PDB entry 2D5X | X-ray diffraction, 1.45 A resolution | chains A and B

Chain A:
Molecule: Hemoglobin alpha subunit
From: Equus caballus
UniProtKB: P01958 (HBA_HORSE); residues 1-141 here = UniProt positions 1-141
Amino-acid sequence (141 residues; row label = number of the first residue in the row):
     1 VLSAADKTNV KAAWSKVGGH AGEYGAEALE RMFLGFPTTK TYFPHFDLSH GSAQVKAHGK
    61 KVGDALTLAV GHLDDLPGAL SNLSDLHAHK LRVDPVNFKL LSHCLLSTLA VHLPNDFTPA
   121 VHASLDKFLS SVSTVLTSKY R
Swiss-Prot annotation at these positions:
  - natural variant: Lys61 (K61Q: In fast chain)
Ion coordination: heme Fe: His87 (together with carbon monoxide)
Residues lining bound ligands:
  - carbon monoxide (CMO): Leu29, Phe43, His58, Val62, His87
  - carbon monoxide / heme: Leu29, Met32, Thr39, Tyr42, Phe43, Phe46, His58, Lys61, Val62, Ala65, Leu66, Leu83, Leu86, His87, Leu91, Val93, Asn97, Phe98, Leu101, Leu105, Val132, Leu136
  - heme (HEM): Met32, Thr39, Tyr42, Phe43, Phe46, His58, Lys61, Val62, Ala65, Leu66, Leu83, Leu86, His87, Leu91, Val93, Asn97, Phe98, Leu101, Leu105, Val132, Leu136
  - L35 (2-[4-({[(3,5-dichlorophenyl)amino]carbonyl}amino)phenoxy]-2-methylpropanoic acid), molecule 1: Phe36, Pro95, Lys99, Leu100, His103, Asp126, Ser130, Thr137
  - L35, molecule 2: Lys61, Asp64, Ala65, Leu68, Leu80, Asn82, Leu83, Leu86, Lys90

Chain B:
Molecule: Hemoglobin beta subunit
From: Equus caballus
UniProtKB: P02062 (HBB_HORSE); numbering as in UniProt (aligned over 1-146)
Amino-acid sequence (146 residues; row label = number of the first residue in the row):
     1 VQLSGEEKAA VLALWDKVNE EEVGGEALGR LLVVYPWTQR FFDSFGDLSN PGAVMGNPKV
    61 KAHGKKVLHS FGEGVHHLDN LKGTFAALSE LHCDKLHVDP ENFRLLGNVL VVVLARHFGK
   121 DFTPELQASY QKVVAGVANA LAHKYH
Swiss-Prot annotation at these positions:
  - binding site (heme b): His63, His92
  - modified residue: Val1 (N-acetylvaline), Ser44 (Phosphoserine), Lys59 (N6-acetyllysine), Lys82 (N6-acetyllysine), Cys93 (S-nitrosocysteine), Lys144 (N6-acetyllysine)
Ion coordination: heme Fe: His92 (together with carbon monoxide)
Residues lining bound ligands:
  - carbon monoxide (CMO): Leu28, Phe42, His63, Val67, His92
  - carbon monoxide / heme: Leu28, Leu31, Thr38, Phe41, Phe42, Ser44, Phe45, His63, Lys66, Val67, Ser70, Phe71, Phe85, Leu88, Leu91, His92, Leu96, Val98, Asn102, Phe103, Leu106, Leu141
  - heme (HEM): Leu31, Thr38, Phe41, Phe42, Ser44, Phe45, His63, Lys66, Val67, Ser70, Phe71, Phe85, Leu88, Leu91, His92, Leu96, Val98, Asn102, Phe103, Leu106, Leu141
  - L35 (2-[4-({[(3,5-dichlorophenyl)amino]carbonyl}amino)phenoxy]-2-methylpropanoic acid): Tyr35, Trp37, Glu101, Leu105, Asn108

How chain A and chain B interact:
Residue-residue contacts (35; chain A residue first):
  Arg31(A) with Phe122(B), hydrogen bond (side chain-backbone); Thr123(B), hydrogen bond (side chain-backbone); Pro124(B); Gln127(B), hydrogen bond
  Leu34(A) with Pro124(B), hydrophobic; Glu125(B); Ala128(B)
  Gly35(A) with Ala128(B)
  Phe36(A) with Gln131(B)
  His103(A) with Asn108(B); Val111(B); Val112(B); Gln127(B); Gln131(B), hydrogen bond
  Ser107(A) with Ala115(B); Gln127(B), hydrogen bond
  Ala110(A) with Val112(B); Ala115(B); Arg116(B)
  Val111(A) with Ala115(B); Gly119(B); Lys120(B)
  Pro114(A) with Arg116(B), hydrogen bond (backbone-side chain)
  Phe117(A) with Arg30(B), hydrogen bond (backbone-side chain); Val112(B), hydrophobic; Arg116(B)
  Thr118(A) with Arg30(B), hydrogen bond (backbone-side chain)
  Pro119(A) with Arg30(B); Val33(B); Met55(B), hydrophobic
  His122(A) with Arg30(B), hydrogen bond; Val34(B); Val112(B)
  Ala123(A) with Val34(B)
  Asp126(A) with Val34(B)
Also at the interface, not in a pair above, chain A (20 interface residues in all): Glu30, Leu106, His112, Ala120, Lys127
Also at the interface, not in a pair above, chain B (20 interface residues in all): Tyr35, Pro51

Summary:
The chain A/chain B interface involves 20 residues from each chain, with 9 hydrogen bonds. Polar contacts
include Arg31(A)-Phe122(B), Arg31(A)-Thr123(B) and Arg31(A)-Gln127(B). One compound L35 molecule is bound
between chain A and chain B.
Here chain A is Hemoglobin alpha subunit and chain B is Hemoglobin beta subunit, both from Equus caballus.
Entry 2D5X (Crystal structure of carbonmonoxy horse hemoglobin complexed with L35) was determined by X-ray
diffraction together with 2D5Z and 2D60 from the same study.
